PDB entry 4Y82 | X-ray diffraction, 2.80 A resolution | chains I and Y of the 34 polymer chains in the assembly

Chain I:
Name: Proteasome subunit beta type-3
From: Saccharomyces cerevisiae (strain ATCC 204508 / S288c)
Notes: EC 3.4.25.1
UniProtKB: P25451 (PSB3_YEAST); residues 0-204 here correspond to UniProt positions 1-205 (UniProt number = residue number + 1)
Amino-acid sequence (205 residues; numbered 0 to 204; the number before each row is that of its first residue; numbering starts at 0):
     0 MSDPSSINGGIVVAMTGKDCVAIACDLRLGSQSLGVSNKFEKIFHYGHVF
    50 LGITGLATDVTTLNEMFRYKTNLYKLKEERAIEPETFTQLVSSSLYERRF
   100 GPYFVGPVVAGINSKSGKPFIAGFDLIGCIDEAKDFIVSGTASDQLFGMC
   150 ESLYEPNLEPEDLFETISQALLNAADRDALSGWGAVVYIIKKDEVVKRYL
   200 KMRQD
Disordered / not traced: 0
Bound ions: Mg2+ site 1: Ala174, Asp177, Ser180; Mg2+ site 2: Asp204 (shared with Ala165(Y), Asp168(Y), Ser171(Y) of chain Y)
Swiss-Prot annotation at these positions:
  - modified residue: Ser30 (Phosphoserine)
  - cross-link: Lys69 (Glycyl lysine isopeptide (Lys-Gly) (interchain with G-Cter in ubiquitin))

Chain Y:
Name: Proteasome subunit beta type-5
From: Saccharomyces cerevisiae (strain ATCC 204508 / S288c)
Notes: EC 3.4.25.1
UniProtKB: P30656 (PSB5_YEAST); residues 1-212 here correspond to UniProt positions 76-287 (UniProt number = residue number + 75)
Amino-acid sequence (212 residues; numbered 1 to 212; the number before each row is that of its first residue):
     1 TTTLAFRFQGGIIVAVDSRATAGNWVASQTVKKVIEINPFLLGTMAGGAA
    51 DCQFWETWLGSQCRLHELREKERISVAAASKILSNLVYQYKGAGLSMGTM
   101 ICGYTRKEGPTIYYVDSDGTRLKGDIFCVGSGQTFAYGVLDSNYKWDLSV
   151 EDALYLGKRSILAAAHRDAYSGGSVNLYHVTEDGWIYHGNHDVGELFWKV
   201 KEEEGSFNNVIG
Bound ions: Mg2+: Ala165, Asp168, Ser171 (shared with Asp204(I) of chain I)

Interface between chain I and chain Y:
Pairs across the interface - 44 pairs, chain I then chain Y:
  Leu26(I) with Ile211(Y), hydrophobic
  Arg27(I) with Ala169(Y)
  Ser32(I) with Arg167(Y); Asp168(Y); Ala169(Y), hydrogen bond (backbone-backbone); Tyr170(Y)
  Leu33(I) with Phe135(Y), hydrophobic
  Gly34(I) with Arg167(Y), hydrogen bond (backbone-side chain)
  Val35(I) with Arg167(Y), hydrogen bond (backbone-side chain)
  Asn37(I) with Asn209(Y), hydrogen bond (side chain-backbone)
  Lys38(I) with Asn209(Y), hydrogen bond (side chain-backbone); Ile211(Y)
  Gln144(I) with Trp25(Y)
  Asp175(I) with Val26(Y)
  Arg176(I) with Trp25(Y); Val26(Y), hydrogen bond (side chain-backbone); Ala27(Y), hydrogen bond (side chain-backbone); Ser28(Y)
  Asp177(I) with Asn24(Y); Val26(Y)
  Ala178(I) with Asn24(Y), hydrogen bond (backbone-backbone); Val26(Y); Ala169(Y); Tyr170(Y), hydrophobic
  Leu179(I) with Asn24(Y)
  Trp182(I) with His166(Y), hydrogen bond (side chain-backbone); Arg167(Y)
  Tyr198(I) with Ile211(Y), hydrophobic
  Lys200(I) with Trp198(Y)
  Met201(I) with Trp198(Y)
  Arg202(I) with Gln29(Y); Gly173(Y), hydrogen bond (side chain-backbone); Asp192(Y), salt bridge; Gly194(Y)
  Gln203(I) with His166(Y), hydrogen bond (backbone-side chain); Phe197(Y); Trp198(Y); Val210(Y)
  Asp204(I) with Arg19(Y), salt bridge; Gln29(Y); Ala165(Y); Ser171(Y); Gly172(Y); Gly173(Y), hydrogen bond (side chain-backbone)
Also at the interface, not in a pair above, chain I (23 interface residues in all): Ser5, Gln31
Also at the interface, not in a pair above, chain Y (25 interface residues in all): Val193

In short:
The interface between chain I and chain Y involves 23 residues on one side and 25 on the other; the contacts
include 12 hydrogen bonds and 2 salt bridges. Polar contacts include Arg202(I)-Asp192(Y), Asp204(I)-Arg19(Y)
and Gly34(I)-Arg167(Y).
Chain I is Proteasome subunit beta type-3 and chain Y is Proteasome subunit beta type-5, both from
Saccharomyces cerevisiae (strain ATCC 204508 / S288c); the structure, Yeast 20S proteasome in complex with
Ac-LAY-ep, was determined by X-ray diffraction together with 4Y69, 4Y6A, 4Y6V, 4Y6Z, 4Y70, 4Y74 and 34 further
entries from the same study.
